Entry 6OT1 (electron microscopy, 3.50 A resolution); this record covers chains G and n of the 24 polymer chains in the assembly.

# Chain G
Molecule: BG505 gp120
From: Human immunodeficiency virus 1
UniProt: Q2N0S6 (Q2N0S6_9HIV1); the construct lacks a stretch of the UniProt sequence and is renumbered around it, so the offset changes along the chain: 31-141 = UniProt 30-140; 150-185 = UniProt 141-176; 187-309 = UniProt 186-308; 312-321 = UniProt 309-318; 2 more segments
Sequence (480 residues; each row starts with the number of its first residue; note: 12 numbers in that range are skipped by the numbering (no residue carries them; nothing is unmodelled there); a row labelled like 185A-185I holds insertion residues (185A, then the next letters in order)):
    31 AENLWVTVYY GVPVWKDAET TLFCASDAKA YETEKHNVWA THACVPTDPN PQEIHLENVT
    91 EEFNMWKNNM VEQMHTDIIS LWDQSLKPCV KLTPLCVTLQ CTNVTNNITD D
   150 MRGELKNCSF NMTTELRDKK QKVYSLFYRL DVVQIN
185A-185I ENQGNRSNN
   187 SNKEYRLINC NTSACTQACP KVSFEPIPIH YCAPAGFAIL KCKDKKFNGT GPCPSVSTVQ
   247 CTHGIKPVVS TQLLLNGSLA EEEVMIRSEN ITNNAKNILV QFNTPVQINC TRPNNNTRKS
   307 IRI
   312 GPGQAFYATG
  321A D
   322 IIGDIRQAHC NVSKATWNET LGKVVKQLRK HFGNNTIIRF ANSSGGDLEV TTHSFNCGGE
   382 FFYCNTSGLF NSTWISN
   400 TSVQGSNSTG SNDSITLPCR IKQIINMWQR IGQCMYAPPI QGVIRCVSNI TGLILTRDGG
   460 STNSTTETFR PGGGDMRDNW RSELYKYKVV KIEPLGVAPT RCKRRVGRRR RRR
Not modelled in the structure: 185A-185I, 400-410, 506-512
Sequence notes: conflict Cys-201 (Ile200 in Q2N0S6), Asn-332 (Thr330 in Q2N0S6), Cys-433 (Ala430 in Q2N0S6), Cys-501 (Ala498 in Q2N0S6), Gly-506 (Val503 in Q2N0S6), Arg-507 (Gly504 in Q2N0S6), Arg-509 (Glu506 in Q2N0S6), Arg-510 (Lys507 in Q2N0S6); expression tag (512)
Disulfides: Cys-54/Cys-74, Cys-119/Cys-205, Cys-126/Cys-196, Cys-131/Cys-157, Cys-201/Cys-433, Cys-218/Cys-247, Cys-228/Cys-239, Cys-296/Cys-331, Cys-378/Cys-445, Cys-385/Cys-418
Covalently attached groups: N-acetylglucosamine (NAG) linked to Asn-88, Asn-133, Asn-156, Asn-160, Asn-197, Asn-234, Asn-262, Asn-295, Asn-301, Asn-339, Asn-355, Asn-363, Asn-386, Asn-392, Asn-448; glycan linked to Asn-137, Asn-276, Asn-332

# Chain n
Molecule: PGT122 light
From: Homo sapiens
Sequence (213 residues; numbered 6 to 213 plus 6 insertion-coded residues; 1 number in that range is skipped by the numbering (no residue carries it; nothing is unmodelled there); the number before each row is that of its first residue; a row labelled like 67A-67C holds insertion residues (67A, then the next letters in order)):
     6 APTF
    11 VSVAPGQTAR ITCGEESLGS RSVIWYQQRP GQAPSLIIYN NNDRPSGIPD RFSGSPG
67A-67C STF
    68 GTTATLTITS VEAGDEADYY CHIWDSRR
95A-95C PTN
    96 WVFGEGTTLI VLSQPKAAPS VTLFPPSSEE LQANKATLVC LISDFYPGAV TVAWKADSSP
   156 VKAGVETTTP SKQSNNKYAA SSYLSLTPEQ WKSHKSYSCQ VTHEGSTVEK TVAPTECS
Not modelled in the structure: 6-7, 108-213
Disulfides: Cys-23/Cys-88

# Interface between chain G and chain n
Pairs across the interface (13; chain G residue first):
  Thr-135(G) with Arg-94(n), hydrogen bond (backbone-side chain)
  Asn-136(G) with Arg-94(n)
  Asn-137(G) with Arg-94(n), hydrogen bond (backbone-backbone); Pro-95A(n)
  Ile-322(G) with Arg-94(n), hydrogen bond (backbone-side chain)
  Ile-323(G) with Phe-67C(n), hydrophobic
  Gly-324(G) with Leu-28(n); Gly-29(n); Phe-67C(n); Arg-94(n)
  Asp-325(G) with Gly-29(n); Ser-30(n), hydrogen bond (side chain-backbone)
  Ile-326(G) with Arg-94(n)
Also at the interface, not in a pair above, chain n (7 interface residues in all): Ser-93

# Summary
The interface between chain G and chain n involves 8 residues on one side and 7 on the other, with 4 hydrogen
bonds. Polar contacts include Thr-135(G)/Arg-94(n), Ile-322(G)/Arg-94(n) and Asp-325(G)/Ser-30(n).
N-acetylglucosamine is covalently linked to Asn-88(G), Asn-133(G), Asn-156(G), Asn-160(G), Asn-197(G) and
Asn-234(G) and 9 more.
Here chain G is BG505 gp120 (Human immunodeficiency virus 1) and chain n is PGT122 light (Homo sapiens). Entry
6OT1 (Cryo-EM structure of vaccine-elicited antibody 0PV-b.01 in complex with HIV-1 Env BG505 DS-SOSIP and
antibodies VRC03 ...) was determined by electron microscopy together with 6MPH, 6MQC, 6MQE, 6MQM, 6MQR, 6N16
and 4 further entries from the same study.
